PDB entry 7UTR | electron microscopy, 3.70 A resolution | chains A and E of the 10 polymer chains in the assembly

== Chain A (and E) ==
Protein: Capsid protein VP1
From: Canine parvovirus type 2 (isolate Dog/United States/CPV-b/1978)
Notes: chain E of this document is another copy of the same molecule, construct and numbering; everything in this record applies to it too
UniProt: Q11213 (CAPSD_PAVCB); residues 37-584 here correspond to UniProt positions 180-727 (UniProt number = residue number + 143)
Sequence (548 residues; numbered 37 to 584; the number before each row is that of its first residue):
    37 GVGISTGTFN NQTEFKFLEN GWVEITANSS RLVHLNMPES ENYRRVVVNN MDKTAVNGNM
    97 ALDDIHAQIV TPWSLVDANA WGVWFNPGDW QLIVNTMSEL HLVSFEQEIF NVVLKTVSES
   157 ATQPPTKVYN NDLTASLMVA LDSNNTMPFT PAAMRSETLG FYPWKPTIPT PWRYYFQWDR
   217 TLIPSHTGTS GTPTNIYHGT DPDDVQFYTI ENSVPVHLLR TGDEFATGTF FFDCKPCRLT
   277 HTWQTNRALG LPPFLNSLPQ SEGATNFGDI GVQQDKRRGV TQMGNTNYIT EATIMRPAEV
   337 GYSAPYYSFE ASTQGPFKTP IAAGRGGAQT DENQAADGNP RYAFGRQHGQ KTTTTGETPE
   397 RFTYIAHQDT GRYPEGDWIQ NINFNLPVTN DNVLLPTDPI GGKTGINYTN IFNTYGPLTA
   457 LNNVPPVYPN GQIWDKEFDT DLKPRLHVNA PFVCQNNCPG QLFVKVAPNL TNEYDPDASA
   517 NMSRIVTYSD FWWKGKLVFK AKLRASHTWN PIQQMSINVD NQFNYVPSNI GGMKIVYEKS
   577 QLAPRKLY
Disordered / not traced: 156-161, 362-371
Swiss-Prot annotation at these positions:
  - binding site (Mg(2+)): Asn-180
Disulfide bonds: Cys-490/Cys-494

== How chain A and chain E interact ==
Residue-residue contacts (86; chain A residue first):
  Val-38(A) with Gly-39(E)
  Asn-78(A) with Gly-567(E), hydrogen bond (side chain-backbone)
  Tyr-79(A) with Pro-563(E); Gly-567(E)
  Arg-80(A) with Asn-565(E); Ile-566(E); Gly-567(E)
  Arg-81(A) with Phe-559(E); Val-562(E); Pro-563(E); Ser-564(E), hydrogen bond (backbone-backbone); Asn-565(E)
  Asp-168(A) with Lys-151(E), salt bridge; Asn-167(E), hydrogen bond
  Leu-169(A) with Val-38(E); Asn-167(E)
  Thr-170(A) with Val-149(E); Lys-151(E); Asn-167(E); Leu-169(E); Thr-257(E)
  Met-174(A) with Trp-528(E), hydrophobic
  Phe-212(A) with Val-562(E), hydrophobic
  Thr-236(A) with Gln-558(E), hydrogen bond (backbone-side chain); Phe-559(E)
  Asp-237(A) with Gln-558(E)
  Pro-238(A) with Ile-553(E); Asn-554(E); Val-555(E); Gln-558(E)
  Val-241(A) with Ile-553(E), hydrophobic; Gln-558(E); Val-562(E), hydrophobic
  Phe-243(A) with Pro-563(E)
  Thr-245(A) with Trp-200(E)
  Glu-247(A) with Phe-45(E); Asn-47(E); Pro-199(E); Trp-200(E)
  Asn-248(A) with Asn-47(E), hydrogen bond (side chain-backbone); Gln-48(E); Asn-122(E); Pro-199(E)
  Ser-249(A) with Gln-48(E)
  Val-250(A) with Gln-48(E)
  Pro-251(A) with Gln-48(E)
  Val-252(A) with Thr-44(E); Phe-45(E), hydrogen bond (backbone-backbone)
  Leu-254(A) with Ser-41(E), hydrogen bond (backbone-side chain); Asn-147(E); Trp-528(E)
  Arg-256(A) with Val-38(E), hydrogen bond (side chain-backbone); Gly-39(E); Ile-40(E); Ser-41(E); Asn-147(E); Val-148(E), hydrogen bond (side chain-backbone); Val-149(E)
  Thr-257(A) with Gly-39(E)
  Gly-258(A) with Gly-39(E), hydrogen bond (backbone-backbone)
  Asp-259(A) with Gly-39(E); Ile-40(E); Ser-41(E), hydrogen bond
  Pro-504(A) with Leu-68(E), hydrophobic
  Asn-505(A) with Lys-151(E)
  Leu-506(A) with Leu-68(E), hydrophobic; Pro-202(E), hydrophobic; Tyr-524(E), hydrogen bond (backbone-side chain)
  Thr-507(A) with His-70(E); Tyr-165(E); Tyr-524(E)
  Asn-508(A) with His-70(E); Asn-72(E), hydrogen bond (backbone-side chain); Tyr-165(E), hydrogen bond; Tyr-524(E)
  Glu-509(A) with Lys-163(E), salt bridge
  Tyr-510(A) with His-70(E); Pro-202(E)
  Pro-512(A) with Ile-204(E); Gln-383(E)
  Asp-513(A) with Arg-382(E), hydrogen bond (backbone-side chain)
  Ser-515(A) with Thr-388(E); Thr-390(E)
  Met-518(A) with Pro-202(E)
  Ile-521(A) with Tyr-165(E), hydrophobic; Tyr-524(E)
Other interface residues (no listed pair), chain A (46 interface residues in all): Val-82, Val-83, Asn-167, His-253, Leu-255, Ala-503, Ala-514
Other interface residues (no listed pair), chain E (51 interface residues in all): Phe-146, Val-153, Lys-201, Thr-203, Thr-389, Thr-391, Asp-526, Tyr-561, Met-569

== Overview ==
The interface between chain A and chain E involves 46 residues on one side and 51 on the other; the contacts
include 15 hydrogen bonds and 2 salt bridges. Polar pairs include Asp-168(A)/Lys-151(E), Glu-509(A)/Lys-163(E)
and Asn-78(A)/Gly-567(E). UniProt lists Mg2+-binding residue Asn-180(A) on chain A.
Chain A and chain E are both Capsid protein VP1 (Canine parvovirus type 2 (isolate Dog/United
States/CPV-b/1978)); the structure, CPV Affinity Purified Polyclonal Fab B Site Fab, was determined by
electron microscopy, deposited together with 7UTP, 7UTS, 7UTU and 7UTV.
